PDB entry 9BGH | X-ray diffraction, 1.65 A resolution | chains B and A of the 4 polymer chains in the assembly

[Chain B]
Molecule: Peptidyl-prolyl cis-trans isomerase A
Organism: Homo sapiens
Notes: EC 5.2.1.8
Reference sequence: P62938 (PPIA_CHLAE); residue numbers follow UniProt; this construct covers 1-165
Amino-acid sequence (166 residues; row label = number of the first residue in the row; numbering starts at 0):
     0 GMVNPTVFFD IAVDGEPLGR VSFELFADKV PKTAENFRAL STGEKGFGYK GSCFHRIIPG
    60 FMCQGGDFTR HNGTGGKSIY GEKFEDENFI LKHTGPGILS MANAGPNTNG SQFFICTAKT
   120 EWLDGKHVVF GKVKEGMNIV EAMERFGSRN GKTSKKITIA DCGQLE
Unresolved in the structure: 0-1, 165
Sequence notes: expression tag (0)
UniProt features mapped onto this chain:
  - modified residue: Met1 (N-acetylmethionine), Val2 (N-acetylvaline), Lys28 (N6-acetyllysine), Lys44 (N6-acetyllysine), Lys76 (N6-acetyllysine), Ser77 (Phosphoserine), Lys82 (N6-acetyllysine), Thr93 (Phosphothreonine), Lys125 (N6-acetyllysine), Lys131 (N6-acetyllysine), Lys133 (N6-acetyllysine)
  - glycosylation: Asn108 (N-linked (GlcNAc...) asparagine)
  - cross-link (Glycyl lysine isopeptide (Lys-Gly)): Lys28 (interchain with G-Cter in SUMO2), Lys82 (interchain with G-Cter in SUMO2)
Small-molecule neighbours: rmc-7977 (ZNI; (1R,5S,6r)-N-[(1P,7S,9S,13S,20M)-20-{5-(4-cyclopropylpiperazin-1-yl)-2-[(1S)-1-methoxyethyl]pyridin-3-yl}-21-ethyl-17,17-dimethyl-8,14-dioxo-15-oxa-4-thia-9,21,27,28-tetraazapentacyclo[17.5.2.1~2,5~.1~9,13~.0~22,26~]octacosa-1(24),2,5(28),19,22,25-hexaen-7-yl]-3-oxabicyclo[3.1.0]hexane-6-carboxamide): Arg55, Ile57, Phe60, Met61, Gln63, Gly72, Thr73, Ala101, Asn102, Ala103, Gln111, Phe113, Glu120, Trp121, Leu122, His126, Arg148

[Chain A]
Molecule: GTPase KRas
Organism: Homo sapiens
Notes: EC 3.6.5.2
Reference sequence: P79800 (RASK_MELGA); residues 1-169 here = UniProt positions 1-169
Amino-acid sequence (170 residues; row label = number of the first residue in the row; numbering starts at 0):
     0 GMTEYKLVVV GADGVGKSAL TIQLIQNHFV DEYDPTIEDS YRKQVVIDGE TCLLDILDTA
    60 GQEEYSAMRD QYMRTGEGFL CVFAINNTKS FEDIHHYREQ IKRVKDSEDV PMVLVGNKCD
   120 LPSRTVDTKQ AQDLARSYGI PFIETSAKTR QGVDDAFYTL VREIRKHKEK
Unresolved in the structure: 169
Sequence notes: expression tag (0); engineered mutation Asp12 (Gly in P79800)
UniProt features mapped onto this chain:
  - motif: Tyr32 to Tyr40 (Effector region)
  - binding site (GTP): Gly10, Ala11, Gly13 to Ala18, Val29 to Thr35, Ala59, Gly60, Asn116 to Asp119
Ion coordination: Mg2+: Ser17, Thr35 (together with GDP)
Small-molecule neighbours:
  - GDP (guanosine-5'-diphosphate): Ala11, Asp12, Gly13, Val14, Gly15, Lys16, Ser17, Ala18, Phe28, Val29, Asp30, Glu31, Tyr32, Asp33, Thr35, Asn116, Lys117, Asp119, Leu120, Ser145, Ala146, Lys147
  - rmc-7977 (ZNI; (1R,5S,6r)-N-[(1P,7S,9S,13S,20M)-20-{5-(4-cyclopropylpiperazin-1-yl)-2-[(1S)-1-methoxyethyl]pyridin-3-yl}-21-ethyl-17,17-dimethyl-8,14-dioxo-15-oxa-4-thia-9,21,27,28-tetraazapentacyclo[17.5.2.1~2,5~.1~9,13~.0~22,26~]octacosa-1(24),2,5(28),19,22,25-hexaen-7-yl]-3-oxabicyclo[3.1.0]hexane-6-carboxamide): Tyr32, Pro34, Thr35, Ile36, Ala59, Gln61, Tyr64, Met67
From the paper describing this entry:
  - contacts within the chain: Asp12-Gly60 (hydrogen bond)
  - conformationally variable residues (side-chain flip): Asp12
  - binding site for aluminium fluoride: Lys16
  - mutagenesis - A59G, Q61L, E63A: increased binding to Peptidyl-prolyl cis-trans isomerase A (chain B)
  - mutagenesis - A59G: decreased catalytic activity on CYPA bound to RMC-7977
  - mutagenesis - Q61L: decreased catalytic activity
  - mutagenesis - G60A, E63A: decreased catalytic activity on CYPA-TCI binary complex
  - mutagenesis - D12N: decreased catalytic activity (tri-complex-induced hydrolysis)
  - mutagenesis - D12E: unchanged catalytic activity

[Chain B / chain A interface]
Pairs across the interface - 16 pairs, chain B then chain A:
  Arg55(B) - Pro34(A)
  Arg55(B) - Ile36(A)
  Ile57(B) - Ile36(A)  hydrophobic
  Arg69(B) - Glu31(A)  salt bridge
  Asn71(B) - Glu31(A)  hydrogen bond
  Thr73(B) - Glu31(A)  hydrogen bond
  Thr73(B) - Tyr32(A)
  Thr73(B) - Asp33(A)
  Trp121(B) - Glu63(A)
  Trp121(B) - Tyr64(A)  hydrogen bond
  Leu122(B) - Tyr64(A)
  Lys125(B) - Glu63(A)
  Arg148(B) - Glu37(A)  salt bridge
  Asn149(B) - Ile36(A)
  Asn149(B) - Glu37(A)  hydrogen bond (side chain-backbone)
  Asn149(B) - Asp38(A)  hydrogen bond
Also at the interface, not in a pair above, chain B (12 interface residues in all): Gly72, Ala103

[Summary]
12 residues of chain B face 9 of chain A across their interface; the contacts include 5 hydrogen bonds and 2
salt bridges. Polar contacts include Arg69(B)-Glu31(A), Arg148(B)-Glu37(A) and Asn71(B)-Glu31(A). From the
paper: a binding site for aluminium fluoride at Lys16(A); A59G, Q61L and E63A of chain A increase binding to
Peptidyl-prolyl cis-trans isomerase A (chain B); 6 substitutions were tested in all.
Here chain B is Peptidyl-prolyl cis-trans isomerase A and chain A is GTPase KRas, both from Homo sapiens.
Entry 9BGH (Crystal structure of KRAS G12D in a transition state mimetic complex with CYPA and RMC-7977) was
determined by X-ray diffraction (same publication as 9BHO, 9BHP, 9BHQ, 9BI1 and 9BI2).
